PDB entry 6MZE | X-ray diffraction, 3.60 A resolution | chains A and B of the 14 polymer chains in the assembly

[Chain A]
Name: Tubulin alpha-1A chain
Source organism: Sus scrofa
UniProt: P02550 (TBA1A_PIG); residues 1-451 here = UniProt positions 1-451
Amino-acid sequence (451 residues; each row starts with the number of its first residue):
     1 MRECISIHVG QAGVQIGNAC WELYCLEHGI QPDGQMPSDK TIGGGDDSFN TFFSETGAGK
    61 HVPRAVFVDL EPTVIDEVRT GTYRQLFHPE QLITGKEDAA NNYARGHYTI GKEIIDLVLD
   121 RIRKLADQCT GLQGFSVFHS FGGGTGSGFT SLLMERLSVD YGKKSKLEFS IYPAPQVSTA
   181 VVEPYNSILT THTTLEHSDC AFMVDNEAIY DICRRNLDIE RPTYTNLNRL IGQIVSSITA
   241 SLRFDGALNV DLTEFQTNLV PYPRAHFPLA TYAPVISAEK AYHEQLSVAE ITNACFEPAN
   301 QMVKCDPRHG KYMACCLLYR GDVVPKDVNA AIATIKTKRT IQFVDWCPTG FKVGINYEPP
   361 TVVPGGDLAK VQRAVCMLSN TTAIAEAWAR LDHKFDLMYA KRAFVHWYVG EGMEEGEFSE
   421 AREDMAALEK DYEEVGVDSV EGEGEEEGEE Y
Not modelled in the structure: 1, 39-46, 280-284, 438-451
Ligand contacts: GTP (guanosine-5'-triphosphate): Gly10, Gln11, Ala12, Gln15, Ile16, Asp69, Asp98, Ala99, Ala100, Asn101, Ser140, Gly142, Gly143, Gly144, Thr145, Gly146, Ile171, Val177, Ser178, Thr179, Glu183, Asn206, Tyr224, Leu227, Asn228, Ile231
UniProt features mapped onto this chain:
  - active site: Glu254
  - binding site (GTP): Gly10, Gln11, Ala12, Gln15, Glu71, Ala99, Ser140, Gly143, Gly144, Thr145, Gly146, Thr179, Glu183, Asn206, Tyr224, Asn228, Leu252
  - binding site (Mg(2+)): Glu71
  - site: Tyr451 (Involved in polymerization)
  - modified residue: Lys40 (N6-acetyllysine), Tyr282 (3'-nitrotyrosine), Ser439 (Phosphoserine), Glu443 (5-glutamyl polyglutamate), Glu445 (5-glutamyl polyglutamate), Tyr451 (3'-nitrotyrosine)
  - natural variant: Ala265 (A265G; A265I), Thr271 to Ala273 (sequence variant, change not given here)

[Chain B]
Name: Tubulin beta chain
Source organism: Sus scrofa
UniProt: P02554 (TBB_PIG); the author numbering skips numbers that UniProt does not, so the offset changes along the chain: 1-42 = UniProt 1-42; 45-360 = UniProt 43-358; 369-455 = UniProt 359-445
Amino-acid sequence (445 residues; numbered 1 to 455; 10 numbers in that range are skipped by the numbering (no residue carries them; nothing is unmodelled there); the number before each row is that of its first residue):
     1 MREIVHIQAG QCGNQIGAKF WEVISDEHGI DPTGSYHGDS DL
    45 QLERINVYYN EAAGNKYVPR AILVDLEPGT MDSVRSGPFG QIFRPDNFVF GQSGAGNNWA
   105 KGHYTEGAEL VDSVLDVVRK ESESCDCLQG FQLTHSLGGG TGSGMGTLLI SKIREEYPDR
   165 IMNTFSVVPS PKVSDTVVEP YNATLSVHQL VENTDETYCI DNEALYDICF RTLKLTTPTY
   225 GDLNHLVSAT MSGVTTCLRF PGQLNADLRK LAVNMVPFPR LHFFMPGFAP LTSRGSQQYR
   285 ALTVPELTQQ MFDAKNMMAA CDPRHGRYLT VAAVFRGRMS MKEVDEQMLN VQNKNSSYFV
   345 EWIPNNVKTA VCDIPP
   369 RGLKMSATFI GNSTAIQELF KRISEQFTAM FRRKAFLHWY TGEGMDEMEF TEAESNMNDL
   429 VSEYQQYQDA TADEQGEFEE EGEEDEA
Not modelled in the structure: 55-61, 442-455
Ligand contacts: GDP (guanosine-5'-diphosphate): Gly10, Gln11, Cys12, Gln15, Ile16, Asp69, Asn101, Ser140, Gly142, Gly143, Gly144, Thr145, Gly146, Val171, Pro173, Val177, Ser178, Glu183, Asn206, Leu209, Tyr224, Leu227, Asn228
UniProt features mapped onto this chain:
  - motif: Met1 to Ile4 (MREI motif)
  - binding site (GTP): Gln11, Glu71, Ser140, Gly144, Thr145, Gly146, Asn206, Asn228
  - binding site (Mg(2+)): Glu71
  - modified residue: Ser40 (Phosphoserine), Lys60 (N6-acetyllysine), Ser174 (Phosphoserine), Thr287 (Phosphothreonine), Thr292 (Phosphothreonine), Arg320 (Omega-N-methylarginine), Glu448 (5-glutamyl polyglutamate)
  - cross-link (Glycyl lysine isopeptide (Lys-Gly)): Lys60 (interchain with G-Cter in ubiquitin), Lys326 (interchain with G-Cter in ubiquitin)

[How chain A and chain B interact]
Contacting residue pairs (55):
  Gln11(A) with Gln247(B), hydrogen bond
  Lys96(A) with Met1(B), hydrogen bond (backbone-backbone); Asp130(B), salt bridge; Cys131(B)
  Glu97(A) with Met1(B); Cys131(B); Asp163(B); Arg164(B), salt bridge; Arg253(B), salt bridge
  Asp98(A) with Met1(B); Asp251(B); Lys254(B)
  Ala100(A) with Arg253(B); Lys254(B); Val257(B)
  Asn101(A) with Lys254(B); Asn258(B)
  Arg105(A) with Arg253(B)
  Pro175(A) with Asn349(B)
  Ser178(A) with Leu248(B); Lys352(B), hydrogen bond
  Thr179(A) with Gln247(B); Asn258(B), hydrogen bond (backbone-side chain)
  Ala180(A) with Asn258(B); Lys352(B)
  Val181(A) with Asn258(B), hydrogen bond (backbone-side chain); Ile347(B), hydrophobic; Asn349(B)
  Arg214(A) with Lys326(B)
  Glu220(A) with Lys326(B)
  Tyr224(A) with Gln247(B), hydrogen bond
  Lys394(A) with Pro348(B); Asn349(B), hydrogen bond
  Leu397(A) with Trp346(B)
  Met398(A) with Trp346(B), hydrogen bond (backbone-backbone); Pro348(B)
  Lys401(A) with Phe262(B); Trp346(B); Thr439(B), hydrogen bond (side chain-backbone); Ala440(B)
  Arg402(A) with Phe262(B)
  Ala403(A) with Pro261(B); Phe262(B), hydrophobic
  Phe404(A) with Val257(B); Val260(B); Pro261(B), hydrogen bond (backbone-backbone); Thr314(B); Ile347(B), hydrophobic
  His406(A) with Val260(B); Pro261(B), hydrogen bond (side chain-backbone); Phe262(B); Pro263(B)
  Trp407(A) with Ala256(B); Val257(B); Val260(B), hydrogen bond (side chain-backbone)
Also at the interface, not in a pair above, chain A (26 interface residues in all): Val182, Val405
Also at the interface, not in a pair above, chain B (31 interface residues in all): Leu132, Glu345, Asn350, Tyr435, Ala438

[Summary]
Chain A and chain B form an interface of 26 and 31 residues respectively; the contacts include 12 hydrogen
bonds and 3 salt bridges. Polar contacts include Lys96(A)-Asp130(B), Glu97(A)-Arg164(B) and
Glu97(A)-Arg253(B). Ligands of chain A: GTP. Ligands of chain B: GDP.
Here chain A is Tubulin alpha-1A chain and chain B is Tubulin beta chain, both from Sus scrofa. Entry 6MZE
(Structural Basis of Tubulin Recruitment and Assembly by Microtubule Polymerases with Tumor Overexpressed Gene
(TOG) Domain ...) was determined by X-ray diffraction together with 6MZF and 6MZG from the same study.
